PDB entry 3JQ3 | X-ray diffraction, 2.50 A resolution | chain A

[Chain A]
Protein: Lombricine kinase
Organism: Urechis caupo
Notes: EC 2.7.3.5
UniProt: Q8T6T7 (Q8T6T7_URECA); numbering as in UniProt (aligned over 1-366)
Sequence (366 residues; row label = number of the first residue in the row):
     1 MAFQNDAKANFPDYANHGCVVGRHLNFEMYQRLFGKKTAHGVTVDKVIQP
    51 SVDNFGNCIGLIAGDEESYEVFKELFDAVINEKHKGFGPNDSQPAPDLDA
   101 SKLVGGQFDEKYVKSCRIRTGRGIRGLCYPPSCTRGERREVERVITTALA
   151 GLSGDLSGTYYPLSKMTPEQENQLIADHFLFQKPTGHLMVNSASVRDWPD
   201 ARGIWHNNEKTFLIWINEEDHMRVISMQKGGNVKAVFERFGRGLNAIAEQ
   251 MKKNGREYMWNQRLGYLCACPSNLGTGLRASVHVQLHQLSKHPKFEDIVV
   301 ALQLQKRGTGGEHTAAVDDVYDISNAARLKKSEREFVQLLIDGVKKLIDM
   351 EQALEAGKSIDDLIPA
Unresolved in the structure: 1-2
Small-molecule neighbours: ADP (adenosine-5'-diphosphate): Ser115, Cys116, Arg117, Arg119, His178, Arg223, Arg279, Ser281, Val282, His283, Arg307, Thr309, Gly310, Gly311, Glu312, Asp322

[In short]
Chain A binds ADP.
Chain A is Lombricine kinase (Urechis caupo); the structure, Crystal Structure of Lombricine Kinase, complexed
with substrate ADP, was determined by X-ray diffraction together with 3JPZ from the same study.
